Entry 6GGS (electron microscopy, 3.94 A resolution); this record covers chains F and E of the 10 polymer chains in the assembly.

Chain F (and E):
Name: Receptor-interacting serine/threonine-protein kinase 2
From: Homo sapiens
Notes: EC 2.7.11.1, 2.7.10.2; chain E of this document is another copy of the same molecule, construct and numbering; everything in this record applies to it too
Reference sequence: O43353 (RIPK2_HUMAN); residues 431-540 here = UniProt positions 431-540
Sequence (110 residues; each row starts with the number of its first residue):
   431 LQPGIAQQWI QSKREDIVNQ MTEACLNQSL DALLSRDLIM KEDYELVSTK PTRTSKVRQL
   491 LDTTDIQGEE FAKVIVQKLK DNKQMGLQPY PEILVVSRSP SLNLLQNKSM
Unresolved in the structure: 431-432, 519-540
Reported in the primary citation:
  - self-association interface (contacts with another copy of this molecule); pairs are residue here / residue on that copy: Met-470/Cys-455 (hydrophobic contact), Gln-497/Thr-452, Glu-472, Leu-476, Asp-495
  - post-translational modification sites: Tyr-474 (citing earlier work)
  - mutagenesis - T452K: decreased binding to NOD2CARDS
  - mutagenesis - E453K, C455S, M470A, M470K: unchanged binding to NOD2
  - mutagenesis - T452A, E453A, C455A, M470A: decreased signaling
  - mutagenesis - Q450A, Q458A, Q458K, N512A, N512K: unchanged signaling
  - mutagenesis - Q450K, Q497A, Q497K: increased signaling
  - mutagenesis - T452K, E453K, C455S, M470K: abolished signaling in response to NOD2

Interface between chain F and chain E:
Residue-residue contacts (6; chain F residue first):
  Glu-472(F) / Thr-484(E)  hydrogen bond
  Glu-475(F) / Thr-482(E)  hydrogen bond (backbone-side chain)
  Glu-475(F) / Arg-483(E)  salt bridge
  Leu-476(F) / Thr-482(E)
  Thr-479(F) / Pro-481(E)  hydrogen bond (side chain-backbone)
  Thr-479(F) / Thr-482(E)

In short:
Chain F and chain E each contribute 4 residues to their interface; the contacts include 3 hydrogen bonds and 1
salt bridge. Polar pairs include Glu-475(F)/Arg-483(E), Glu-472(F)/Thr-484(E) and Glu-475(F)/Thr-482(E). The
paper reports that T452A, E453A and C455A of chain F, among others, reduce signaling; a modification site at
Tyr-474(F); 16 substitutions were tested in all.
Chain F and chain E are both Receptor-interacting serine/threonine-protein kinase 2 (Homo sapiens); the
structure, Structure of RIP2 CARD filament, was determined by electron microscopy, deposited together with
6GFJ.
